7GXI - chains A and D; structure by X-ray diffraction, 1.95 A resolution.

Chain A:
Name: B-cell lymphoma 6 protein
Organism: Homo sapiens
Reference sequence: P41182 (BCL6_HUMAN); residue numbers follow UniProt; this construct covers 5-129
Chain sequence (128 residues; numbered 2 to 129; the number before each row is that of its first residue):
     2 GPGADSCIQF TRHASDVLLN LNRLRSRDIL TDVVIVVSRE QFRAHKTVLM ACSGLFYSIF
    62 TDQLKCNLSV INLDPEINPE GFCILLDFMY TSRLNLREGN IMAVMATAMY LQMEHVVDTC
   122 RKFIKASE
Not modelled in the structure: 2-6
Sequence notes: expression tag (2-4)
Residues lining bound ligands: A1ACB (5-{[5-chloro-2-(methylsulfanyl)pyrimidin-4-yl]amino}-1,3-dihydro-2H-indol-2-one): N21, R24, L25, R28, M51, A52, C53, S54, G55, Y58, Q113, M114, E115
UniProt features mapped onto this chain:
  - mutagenesis: N21 (N21K: Abolishes interaction with NCOR2 and HDAC2, no effect on interaction with CTBP1 and transcriptional autoinhibition; when associated with A-116 and 376-Q--Q-379), S59 (S59A: Abolished ubiquitination by the SCF(FBXL17) complex), H116 (H116A: Abolishes interaction with NCOR2 and HDAC2, no effect on interaction with CTBP1 and transcriptional autoinhibition; when associated with K-21 and 376-Q--Q-379)

Chain D:
Name: WVIP tetrapeptide
Chain sequence (6 residues; numbered 0 to 5; the number before each row is that of its first residue; numbering starts at 0):
     0 XWVIPA
Modified positions: ACE (acetyl group) at position 0

Interface between chain A and chain D:
Pairs across the interface (11):
  C8(A) - P4(D)
  I9(A) - W1(D)  hydrophobic
  I9(A) - V2(D)
  Q10(A) - ACE_0(D)
  Q10(A) - W1(D)
  Q10(A) - V2(D)  hydrogen bond (backbone-backbone)
  Q10(A) - P4(D)
  F11(A) - ACE_0(D)
  F11(A) - W1(D)
  T12(A) - ACE_0(D)  hydrogen bond (backbone-backbone)
  T12(A) - V2(D)
Interface residues without a listed pair, chain D (5 interface residues in all): I3

In short:
Chain A and chain D each contribute 5 residues to their interface; the contacts include 2 hydrogen bonds.
Backbone hydrogen bonds pair Q10(A)-V2(D) and T12(A)-ACE_0(D). Ligands of chain A: compound A1ACB. UniProt
lists 3 mutagenesis sites on chain A.
Chain A is B-cell lymphoma 6 protein (Homo sapiens) and chain D is WVIP tetrapeptide; the structure, Crystal
Structure of B-cell lymphoma 6 protein BTB domain in complex with ligand 8 at 16.29 ..., was determined by
X-ray diffraction (same publication as 7GUD, 7GUE, 7GUF, 7GUG, 7GUH, 7GUI and 126 further entries).
